Entry 6EN0 (X-ray diffraction, 2.80 A resolution); this record covers chains A and E of the 4 polymer chains in the assembly.

[Chain A]
Protein: Int protein
From: Enterococcus faecalis
UniProtKB: Q7BP35 (Q7BP35_ENTFL); residues 82-397 here = UniProt positions 82-397
Sequence (317 residues; row label = number of the first residue in the row):
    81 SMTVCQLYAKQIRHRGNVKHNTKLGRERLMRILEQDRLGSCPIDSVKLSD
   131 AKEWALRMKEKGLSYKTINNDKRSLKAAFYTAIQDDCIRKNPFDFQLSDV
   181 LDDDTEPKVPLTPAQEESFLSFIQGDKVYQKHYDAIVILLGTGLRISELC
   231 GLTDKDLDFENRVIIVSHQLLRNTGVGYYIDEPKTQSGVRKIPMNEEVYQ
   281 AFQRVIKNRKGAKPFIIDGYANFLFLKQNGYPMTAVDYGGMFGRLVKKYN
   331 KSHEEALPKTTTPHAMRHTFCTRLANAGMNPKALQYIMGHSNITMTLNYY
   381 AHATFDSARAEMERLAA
Unresolved in the structure: 262-268, 395-397
Sequence notes: expression tag (81)
What the authors report for this chain:
  - binding site for the 44-nt DNA strand: Arg225
  - mutagenesis - R225K: abolished catalytic activity
  - catalytic residues: Arg225, Tyr379, Tyr380
  - mutagenesis - R153A, R153A/Y160A: decreased catalytic activity on strand exchange
  - mutagenesis - R153A, R153A/Y160A: decreased catalytic activity on excision
  - mutagenesis - R153A/Y160A: unchanged catalytic activity
  - mutagenesis - Y379F, Y380F: unchanged catalytic activity on cleave DNA
  - mutagenesis - Y379F/Y380F: abolished catalytic activity on cleave DNA
  - mutagenesis - Y380F: abolished catalytic activity on strand exchange
  - mutagenesis - Y379F: unchanged catalytic activity on strand exchange
  - mutagenesis - Y379F/Y380F: abolished catalytic activity on suicide CI5 DNA

[Chain E]
Molecule: 44-nt DNA strand
Sequence (44 nucleotides; each row starts with the number of its first residue; numbers below 1 keep their minus sign (DC-20 is residue -20)):
   -20 CTAAAATCCCATATAATTTTGCTATAAAATTTTAGGTTATCGCT
Unresolved in the structure: -20 to -14, 1-2, 19-23

[Interface between chain A and chain E]
Pairs across the interface (35; chain A residue first):
  Arg95(A) - DA5(E)  salt bridge to the phosphate
  Arg95(A) - DA6(E)  salt bridge to the phosphate
  Val98(A) - DA7(E)  phosphate contact
  Lys99(A) - DA7(E)  hydrogen bond to the phosphate
  Lys99(A) - DA8(E)  salt bridge to the phosphate
  Asn101(A) - DA7(E)  sugar contact
  Asn101(A) - DA8(E)  hydrogen bond to the phosphate
  Asn101(A) - DT9(E)  base contact
  Thr102(A) - DA6(E)  sugar contact
  Thr102(A) - DA7(E)  hydrogen bond to the phosphate
  Arg106(A) - DA6(E)  phosphate contact
  Asn150(A) - DA5(E)  hydrogen bond to the base
  Asn150(A) - DA6(E)  base contact
  Arg153(A) - DA3(E)  sugar contact
  Arg153(A) - DT4(E)  sugar contact
  Arg153(A) - DA5(E)  salt bridge to the phosphate
  Ser154(A) - DA5(E)  sugar contact
  Lys156(A) - DT4(E)  salt bridge to the phosphate
  Ala157(A) - DT4(E)  phosphate contact
  Ala157(A) - DA5(E)  sugar contact
  Tyr160(A) - DT4(E)  stacking on the base
  Asn171(A) - DT4(E)  base contact
  Gln176(A) - DA3(E)  phosphate contact
  Ile226(A) - DT9(E)  phosphate contact
  Ser227(A) - DT9(E)  hydrogen bond to the phosphate
  Gln249(A) - DA8(E)  hydrogen bond to the phosphate
  Leu251(A) - DA8(E)  phosphate contact
  Leu251(A) - DT9(E)  phosphate contact
  Asp261(A) - DA8(E)  phosphate contact
  Ala315(A) - DT9(E)  phosphate contact
  Val316(A) - DT11(E)  base contact
  Thr342(A) - DT10(E)  hydrogen bond to the phosphate
  Thr342(A) - DT11(E)  phosphate contact
  Pro343(A) - DT10(E)  phosphate contact
  His344(A) - DT10(E)  hydrogen bond to the phosphate
Also at the interface, not in a pair above, chain A (28 interface residues in all): Lys146, Arg225, Gly319, Gly320

[Summary]
28 residues of chain A and 9 residues of chain E are in contact, with 8 hydrogen bonds, 5 salt bridges and 1
aromatic stacking contact. Polar pairs include Asn150(A)-DA5(E), Lys99(A)-DA7(E) and Asn101(A)-DA8(E). From
the paper: catalytic residues Arg225(A), Tyr379(A) and Tyr380(A); R153A and R153A/Y160A of chain A reduce
catalytic activity on strand exchange; 6 substitutions were tested in all.
Here chain A is Int protein (Enterococcus faecalis) and chain E is a 44-nt DNA strand. Entry 6EN0 (Structure
of the Tn1549 transposon Integrase (aa 82-397) in complex with circular intermediate DNA (CI5-DNA)) was
determined by X-ray diffraction (same publication as 6EMY, 6EMZ, 6EN1 and 6EN2).
